Entry 5KLG (X-ray diffraction, 3.30 A resolution); this record covers chains A and B of the 4 polymer chains in the assembly.

== Chain A (and B) ==
Name: Ion transport protein
Source organism: Arcobacter butzleri (strain RM4018)
Notes: chain B of this document is another copy of the same molecule, construct and numbering; everything in this record applies to it too
UniProt: A8EVM5 (A8EVM5_ARCB4); residues 1001-1267 here correspond to UniProt positions 1-267 (UniProt number = residue number - 1000)
Sequence (285 residues; each row starts with the number of its first residue):
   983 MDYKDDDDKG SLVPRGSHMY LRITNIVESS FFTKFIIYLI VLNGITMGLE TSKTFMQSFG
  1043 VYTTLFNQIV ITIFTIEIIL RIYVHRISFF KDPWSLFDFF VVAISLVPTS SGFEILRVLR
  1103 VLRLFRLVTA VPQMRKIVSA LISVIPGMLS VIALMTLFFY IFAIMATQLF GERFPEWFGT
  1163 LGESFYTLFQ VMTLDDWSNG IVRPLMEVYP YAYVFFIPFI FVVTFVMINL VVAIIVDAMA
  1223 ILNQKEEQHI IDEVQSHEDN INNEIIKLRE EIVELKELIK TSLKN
Not modelled in the structure: 983-1000, 1220-1267
Construct notes: initiating methionine (983); expression tag (984-1000); conflict Asp1177 (Glu177 in A8EVM5), Asp1178 (Ser178 in A8EVM5), Asn1181 (Met181 in A8EVM5), Tyr1195 (Trp195 in A8EVM5)
Residues lining bound ligands:
  - 1,2-dimyristoyl-rac-glycero-3-phosphocholine (MC3), molecule 1: Thr1033, Ser1034, Lys1035, Thr1036
  - 1,2-dimyristoyl-rac-glycero-3-phosphocholine (MC3), molecule 2: Met1137, Thr1138, Phe1141, Thr1162, Gly1164, Phe1167, Tyr1168, Phe1171
  - 1,2-dimyristoyl-rac-glycero-3-phosphocholine (MC3), molecule 3: Leu1151, Val1190, Tyr1191, Pro1192
  - 1,2-dimyristoyl-rac-glycero-3-phosphocholine (MC3), molecule 4: Thr1162, Leu1163, Gly1164
  - 1,2-dimyristoyl-rac-glycero-3-phosphocholine (MC3), molecule 5: Pro1192, Tyr1195, Ile1199, Phe1203
What the authors report for this chain:
  - binding site for the ligand 6UC: Phe1167, Phe1171, Tyr1195, Ile1199

== Chain A / chain B interface ==
Pairs across the interface - 55 pairs, chain A then chain B:
  Ser1132(A) with Ile1119(B)
  Val1133(A) with Ile1119(B), hydrophobic
  Leu1136(A) with Val1110(B), hydrophobic; Val1120(B), hydrophobic
  Leu1139(A) with Val1110(B), hydrophobic
  Phe1140(A) with Phe1107(B), hydrophobic
  Tyr1142(A) with Gly1026(B), hydrogen bond (side chain-backbone); Gly1030(B), hydrogen bond (side chain-backbone)
  Ile1143(A) with Val1103(B); Leu1106(B), hydrophobic; Phe1107(B), hydrophobic
  Ile1146(A) with Gly1030(B); Thr1033(B)
  Met1147(A) with Val1100(B); Leu1101(B), hydrophobic; Val1103(B), hydrophobic
  Gln1150(A) with Glu1032(B), hydrogen bond (side chain-backbone); Thr1033(B)
  Leu1151(A) with Val1100(B), hydrophobic
  Gly1161(A) with Lys1035(B)
  Leu1163(A) with Thr1033(B)
  Leu1176(A) with Thr1175(B); Asp1177(B)
  Asp1178(A) with Asp1177(B), hydrogen bond (backbone-side chain)
  Trp1179(A) with Tyr1168(B); Phe1171(B), hydrophobic; Gln1172(B); Thr1175(B), hydrogen bond; Asp1177(B), hydrogen bond (backbone-side chain)
  Ser1180(A) with Tyr1168(B), hydrogen bond; Gln1172(B), hydrogen bond; Asp1177(B), hydrogen bond (backbone-side chain)
  Asn1181(A) with Gln1172(B); Asp1178(B), hydrogen bond
  Val1184(A) with Tyr1168(B)
  Arg1185(A) with Trp1159(B); Tyr1168(B); Thr1169(B), hydrogen bond; Gln1172(B), hydrogen bond; Ile1183(B)
  Met1188(A) with Tyr1168(B)
  Glu1189(A) with Glu1158(B)
  Ile1199(A) with Phe1171(B), hydrophobic
  Phe1207(A) with Leu1123(B); Ile1127(B), hydrophobic; Met1130(B), hydrophobic
  Val1208(A) with Leu1123(B), hydrophobic
  Ile1210(A) with Val1213(B), hydrophobic
  Asn1211(A) with Leu1123(B); Val1126(B); Ile1216(B)
  Val1214(A) with Val1213(B), hydrophobic; Ile1216(B), hydrophobic; Ile1217(B), hydrophobic
  Val1218(A) with Ile1217(B)
Also at the interface, not in a pair above, chain A (37 interface residues in all): Ala1135, Phe1144, Thr1149, Asp1177, Tyr1195, Ile1202, Phe1203, Ile1217
Also at the interface, not in a pair above, chain B (38 interface residues in all): Ile1027, Met1029, Arg1099, Leu1104, Leu1109, Met1116, Gly1182, Asp1219

== In short ==
Chain A and chain B form an interface of 37 and 38 residues respectively, with 12 hydrogen bonds. Polar
contacts include Tyr1142(A)-Gly1026(B), Tyr1142(A)-Gly1030(B) and Gln1150(A)-Glu1032(B). Bound to chain A: 5
copies of 1,2-dimyristoyl-rac-glycero-3-phosphocholine. The paper reports a binding site for the ligand 6UC at
Phe1167(A), Phe1171(A) and Tyr1195(A) among others.
Chain A and chain B are both Ion transport protein (Arcobacter butzleri (strain RM4018)); the structure,
Structure of CavAb(W195Y) in complex with Br-dihydropyridine derivative UK-59811, was determined by X-ray
diffraction, deposited together with 5KLB, 5KLS, 5KMD, 5KMF and 5KMH.
